Entry 6EM9 (electron microscopy, 8.40 A resolution (very low resolution: no residue pairs are listed; an interface is given only as per-side residue counts)); this record covers chains F and G of the 10 polymer chains in the assembly.

Chain F (and G):
Molecule: ATP-dependent Clp protease ATP-binding subunit ClpC
Source organism: Staphylococcus aureus (strain bovine RF122 / ET3-1)
Notes: chain G of this document is another copy of the same molecule, construct and numbering; everything in this record applies to it too
Reference sequence: Q2YSD6 (CLPC_STAAB); residues 1-818 here = UniProt positions 1-818
Chain sequence (818 residues; row label = number of the first residue in the row):
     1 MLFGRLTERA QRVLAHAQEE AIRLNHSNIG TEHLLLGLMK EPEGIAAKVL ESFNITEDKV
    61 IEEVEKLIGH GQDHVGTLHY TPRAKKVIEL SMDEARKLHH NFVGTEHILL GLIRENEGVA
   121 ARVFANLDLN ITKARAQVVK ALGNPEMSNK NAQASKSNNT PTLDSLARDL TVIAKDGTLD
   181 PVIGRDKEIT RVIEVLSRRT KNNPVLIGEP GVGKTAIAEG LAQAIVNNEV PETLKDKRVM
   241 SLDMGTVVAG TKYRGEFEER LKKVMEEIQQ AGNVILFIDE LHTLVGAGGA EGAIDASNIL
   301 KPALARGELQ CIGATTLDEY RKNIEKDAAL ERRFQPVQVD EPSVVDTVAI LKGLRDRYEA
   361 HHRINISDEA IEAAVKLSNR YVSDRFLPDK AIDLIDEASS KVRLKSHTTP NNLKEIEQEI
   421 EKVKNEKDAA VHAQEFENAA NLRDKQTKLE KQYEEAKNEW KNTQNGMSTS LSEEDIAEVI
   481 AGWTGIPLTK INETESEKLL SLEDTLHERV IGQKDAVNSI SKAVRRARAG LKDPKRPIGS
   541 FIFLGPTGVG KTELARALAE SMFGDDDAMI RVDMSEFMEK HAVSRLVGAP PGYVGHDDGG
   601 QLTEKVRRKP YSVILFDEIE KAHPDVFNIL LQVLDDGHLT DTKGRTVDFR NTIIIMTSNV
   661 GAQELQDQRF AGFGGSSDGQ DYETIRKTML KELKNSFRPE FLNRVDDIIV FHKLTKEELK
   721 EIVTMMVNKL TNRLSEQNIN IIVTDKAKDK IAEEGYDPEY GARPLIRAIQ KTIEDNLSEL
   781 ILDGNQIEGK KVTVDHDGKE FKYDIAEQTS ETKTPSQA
Disordered / not traced: 1-4, 70-79, 113-115, 160-161, 248-254, 288-295, 465, 537-538, 592-595, 670-678, 795-818
Swiss-Prot annotation at these positions:
  - binding site (ATP): Gly-208 to Thr-215, Gly-545 to Thr-552

Chain F / chain G interface:
At this resolution (8 A) residue pairs are not listed: 15 residues of chain F and 16 of chain G lie at the interface.

In short:
Chain F and chain G form an interface of 15 and 16 residues respectively. UniProt lists 16 ATP-binding
residues on chain F.
Both chains are ATP-dependent Clp protease ATP-binding subunit ClpC (Staphylococcus aureus (strain bovine
RF122 / ET3-1)). Entry 6EM9 (S.aureus ClpC resting state, asymmetric map) was determined by electron
microscopy (same publication as 6EM8 and 6EMW).
